Entry 8TEK (electron microscopy, 3.60 A resolution); this record covers chains B and D of the 10 polymer chains in the assembly.

== Chain B ==
Name: Coiled-coil protein, putative
Source organism: Tetrahymena thermophila
UniProtKB: Q24DJ0 (Q24DJ0_TETTS); residue numbers follow UniProt; this construct covers 1-506
Amino-acid sequence (506 residues; each row starts with the number of its first residue):
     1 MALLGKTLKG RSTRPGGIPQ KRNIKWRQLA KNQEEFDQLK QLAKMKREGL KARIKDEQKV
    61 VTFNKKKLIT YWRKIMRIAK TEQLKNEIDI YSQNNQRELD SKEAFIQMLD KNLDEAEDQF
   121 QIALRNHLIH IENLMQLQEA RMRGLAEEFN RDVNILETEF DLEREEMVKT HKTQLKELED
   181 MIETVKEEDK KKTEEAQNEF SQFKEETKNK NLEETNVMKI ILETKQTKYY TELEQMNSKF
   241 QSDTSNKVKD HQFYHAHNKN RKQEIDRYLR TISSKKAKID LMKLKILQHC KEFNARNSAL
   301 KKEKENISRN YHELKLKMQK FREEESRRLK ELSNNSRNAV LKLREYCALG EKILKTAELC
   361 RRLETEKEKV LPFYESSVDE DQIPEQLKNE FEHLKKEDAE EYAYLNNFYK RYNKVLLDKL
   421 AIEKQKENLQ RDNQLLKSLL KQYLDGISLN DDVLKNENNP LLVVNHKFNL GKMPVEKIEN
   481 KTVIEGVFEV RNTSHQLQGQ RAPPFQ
Not modelled in the structure: 1-252, 376-395, 481-506

== Chain D ==
Name: Growth-arrest-specific microtubule-binding protein
Source organism: Tetrahymena thermophila
UniProtKB: I7LT80 (I7LT80_TETTS); residue numbers follow UniProt; this construct covers 1-472
Amino-acid sequence (472 residues; numbered 1 to 472; the number before each row is that of its first residue):
     1 MSKAAKAKKN VPVVSKLEAD ARKAAEGVND NESEEFKKAM RKEARALVEQ FNEEKKLLAF
    61 YQQERQKINY NWIIAKKELE DKKSELINKE REIQDLQENH FMTLNVYKQK IKHLLFQNQD
   121 QQSELKKDVE VTLKQLEDQH RIKSRELKTD VRSLKVTKKE QEISQQDYLF ALKSEHDKQM
   181 TLMRQDYERQ VNDIKRKYDL KMQNLTKEME EARAAMIKQL EDNKNQKIAE IIKEHTQKYN
   241 DIKNYYSEIT ATNLDYRKTL KNEIKELQTK DEEYKKTLQQ TEKGYKELNE PLQALGIEII
   301 QLKKQDEEQE AIIKEKEELK QKIDNQERLF RKLEYEYEVK LQQFQYLERE RNALYAKFNQ
   361 TVFEIHQKSG LENLILEKKV TNLREDLEIK DLQIHQVLTA ANIDPNSVGS INKSLEEVES
   421 LKNELISELQ AQLKQIRKAH SHMVKAYEGK LSEFVIPVEE LGFDPLVPTN TD
Not modelled in the structure: 1-262, 404-414

== Chain B / chain D interface ==
Pairs across the interface (11; chain B residue first):
  Tyr-402(B) with Asn-359(D); Gln-367(D), hydrogen bond (backbone-side chain)
  Ala-403(B) with Gln-367(D)
  Asn-406(B) with Gln-367(D), hydrogen bond
  Tyr-409(B) with Leu-371(D), hydrophobic
  Lys-410(B) with Leu-374(D)
  Asn-413(B) with Leu-371(D); Glu-372(D)
  Leu-416(B) with Glu-372(D)
  Leu-417(B) with Glu-372(D); Ile-375(D), hydrophobic
Also at the interface, not in a pair above, chain D (9 interface residues in all): Phe-363, His-366, Lys-368

== Overview ==
Chain B and chain D form an interface of 8 and 9 residues respectively, with 2 hydrogen bonds. Among the polar
pairs are Tyr-402(B)/Gln-367(D) and Asn-406(B)/Gln-367(D).
Chain B is Coiled-coil protein, putative and chain D is Growth-arrest-specific microtubule-binding protein,
both from Tetrahymena thermophila; the structure, Baseplate of Nexin-dynein regulatory complex from
Tetrahymena thermophila, was determined by electron microscopy (same publication as 8TID and 8TH8).
